Entry 7ELA (electron microscopy, 3.40 A resolution); this record covers chains C and A of the 3 polymer chains in the assembly.

# Chain C
Molecule: 3-'vRNA promoter
Sequence (19 nucleotides; row label = number of the first residue in the row):
     1 GCCUAGGAUCCACUGUGCG
Unresolved in the structure: 1-12

# Chain A
Protein: RNA-directed RNA polymerase L
From: Lassa mammarenavirus
Notes: EC 2.7.7.48, 3.1.-.-
Reference sequence: A0A097F4L1 (A0A097F4L1_9VIRU); residues 1-2218 here = UniProt positions 1-2218
Chain sequence (2218 residues; each row starts with the number of its first residue):
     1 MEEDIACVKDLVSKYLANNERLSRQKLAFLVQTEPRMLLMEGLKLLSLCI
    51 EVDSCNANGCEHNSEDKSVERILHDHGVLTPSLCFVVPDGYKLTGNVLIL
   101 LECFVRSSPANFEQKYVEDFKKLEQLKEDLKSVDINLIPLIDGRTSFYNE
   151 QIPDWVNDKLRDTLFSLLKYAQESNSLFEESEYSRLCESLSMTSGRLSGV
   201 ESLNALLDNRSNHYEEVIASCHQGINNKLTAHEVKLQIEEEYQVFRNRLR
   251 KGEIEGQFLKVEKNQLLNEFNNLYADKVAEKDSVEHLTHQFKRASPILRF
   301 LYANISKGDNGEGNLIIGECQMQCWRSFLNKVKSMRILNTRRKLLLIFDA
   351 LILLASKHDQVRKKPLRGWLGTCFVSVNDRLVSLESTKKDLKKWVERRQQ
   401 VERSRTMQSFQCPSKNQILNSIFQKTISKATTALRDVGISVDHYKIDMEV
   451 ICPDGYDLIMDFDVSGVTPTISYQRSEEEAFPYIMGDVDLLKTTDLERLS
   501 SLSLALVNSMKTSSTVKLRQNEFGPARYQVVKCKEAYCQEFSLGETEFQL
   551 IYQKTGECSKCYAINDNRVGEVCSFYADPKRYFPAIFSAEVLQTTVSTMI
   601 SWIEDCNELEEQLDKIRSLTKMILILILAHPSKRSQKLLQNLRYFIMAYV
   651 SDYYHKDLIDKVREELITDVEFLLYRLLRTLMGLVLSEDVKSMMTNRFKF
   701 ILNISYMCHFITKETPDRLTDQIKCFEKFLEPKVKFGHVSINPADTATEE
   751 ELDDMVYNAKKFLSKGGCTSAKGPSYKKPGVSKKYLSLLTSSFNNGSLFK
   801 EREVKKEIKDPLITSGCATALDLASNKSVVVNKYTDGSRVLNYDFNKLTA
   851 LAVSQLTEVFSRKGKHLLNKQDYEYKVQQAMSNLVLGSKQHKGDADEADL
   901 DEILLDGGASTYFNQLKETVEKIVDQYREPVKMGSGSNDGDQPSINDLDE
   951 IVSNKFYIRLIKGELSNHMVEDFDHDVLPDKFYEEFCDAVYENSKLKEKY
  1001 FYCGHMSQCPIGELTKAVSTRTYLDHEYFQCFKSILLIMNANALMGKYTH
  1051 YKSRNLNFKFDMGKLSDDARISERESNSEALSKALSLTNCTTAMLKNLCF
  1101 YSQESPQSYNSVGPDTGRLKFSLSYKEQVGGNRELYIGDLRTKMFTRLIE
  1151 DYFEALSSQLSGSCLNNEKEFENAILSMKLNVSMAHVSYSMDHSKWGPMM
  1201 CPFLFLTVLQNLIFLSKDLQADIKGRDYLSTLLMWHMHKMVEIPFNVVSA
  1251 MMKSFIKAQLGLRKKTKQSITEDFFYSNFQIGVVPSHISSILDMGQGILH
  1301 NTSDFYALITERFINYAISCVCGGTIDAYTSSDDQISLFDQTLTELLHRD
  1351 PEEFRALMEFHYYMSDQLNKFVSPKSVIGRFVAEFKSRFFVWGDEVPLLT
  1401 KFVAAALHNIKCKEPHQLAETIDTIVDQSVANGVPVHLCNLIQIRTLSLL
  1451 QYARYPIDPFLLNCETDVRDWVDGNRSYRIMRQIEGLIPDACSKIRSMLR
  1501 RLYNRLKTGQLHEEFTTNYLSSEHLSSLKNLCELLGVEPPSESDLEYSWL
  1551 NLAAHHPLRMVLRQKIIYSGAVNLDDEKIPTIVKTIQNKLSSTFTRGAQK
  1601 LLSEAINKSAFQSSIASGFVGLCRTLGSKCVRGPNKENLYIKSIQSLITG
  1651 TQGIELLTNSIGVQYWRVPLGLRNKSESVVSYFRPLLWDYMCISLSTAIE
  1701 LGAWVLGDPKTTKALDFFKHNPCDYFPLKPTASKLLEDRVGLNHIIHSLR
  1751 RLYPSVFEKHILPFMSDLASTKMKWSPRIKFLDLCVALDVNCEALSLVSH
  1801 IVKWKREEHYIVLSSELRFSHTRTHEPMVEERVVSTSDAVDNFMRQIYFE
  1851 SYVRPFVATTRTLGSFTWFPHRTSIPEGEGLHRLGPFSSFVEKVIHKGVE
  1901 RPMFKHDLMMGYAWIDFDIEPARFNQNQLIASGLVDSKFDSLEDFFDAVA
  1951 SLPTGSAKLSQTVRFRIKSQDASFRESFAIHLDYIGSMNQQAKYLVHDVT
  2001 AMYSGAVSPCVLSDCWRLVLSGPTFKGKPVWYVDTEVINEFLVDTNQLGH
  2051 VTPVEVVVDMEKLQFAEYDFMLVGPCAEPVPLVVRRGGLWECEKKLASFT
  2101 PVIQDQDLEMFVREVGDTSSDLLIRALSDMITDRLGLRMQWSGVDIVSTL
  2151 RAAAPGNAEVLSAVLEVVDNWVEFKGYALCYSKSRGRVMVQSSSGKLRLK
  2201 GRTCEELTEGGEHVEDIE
Unresolved in the structure: 194-200, 307-318, 403-411, 517-533, 801-1102, 1217-1222, 1262-1265, 1562-1578, 1589-1612, 1713-1720, 1763-1778, 1825-2218
Disulfide bonds: Cys1692-Cys1792
Ion coordination: Mn2+: Asp1192, Glu1384
From the paper describing this entry:
  - catalytic residues: Lys1195, Lys1375, Ser1387 (proposed by the authors, not directly observed)

# Chain C / chain A interface
Residue-residue contacts - 43 pairs, chain C then chain A:
  C13(C) - Arg336(A)  sugar contact
  U14(C) - Lys333(A)  sugar contact
  U14(C) - Ser334(A)  phosphate contact
  U14(C) - Ser513(A)  base contact
  U14(C) - Arg1624(A)  base contact
  G15(C) - Lys331(A)  salt bridge to the phosphate
  G15(C) - Lys333(A)  salt bridge to the phosphate
  G15(C) - Ser334(A)  hydrogen bond to the phosphate
  G15(C) - Asn378(A)  base contact
  G15(C) - Asp379(A)  hydrogen bond to the base
  G15(C) - Lys511(A)  base contact
  G15(C) - Thr512(A)  base contact
  G15(C) - Ser513(A)  hydrogen bond to the base
  G15(C) - Gln539(A)  base contact
  G15(C) - Cys1623(A)  sugar contact
  G15(C) - Arg1624(A)  sugar contact
  G15(C) - Gly1627(A)  sugar contact
  G15(C) - Ser1628(A)  sugar contact
  G15(C) - Tyr1640(A)  phosphate contact
  U16(C) - Ser327(A)  sugar contact
  U16(C) - Asn330(A)  hydrogen bond to the base
  U16(C) - Lys331(A)  salt bridge to the phosphate
  U16(C) - Lys333(A)  base contact
  U16(C) - Asn378(A)  base contact
  U16(C) - Asp379(A)  hydrogen bond to the base
  U16(C) - Arg1454(A)  sugar contact
  U16(C) - Lys1642(A)  salt bridge to the phosphate
  G17(C) - Gln323(A)  phosphate contact
  G17(C) - Ser327(A)  hydrogen bond to the phosphate
  G17(C) - Lys511(A)  base contact
  G17(C) - Gln1451(A)  sugar contact
  G17(C) - Tyr1452(A)  hydrogen bond to the sugar
  G17(C) - Arg1454(A)  salt bridge to the phosphate
  C18(C) - Ser501(A)  base contact
  C18(C) - Leu504(A)  base contact
  C18(C) - Ala505(A)  base contact
  C18(C) - Glu540(A)  base contact
  C18(C) - Phe541(A)  base contact
  C18(C) - Phe587(A)  sugar contact
  C18(C) - Tyr1452(A)  base contact
  G19(C) - Arg367(A)  base contact
  G19(C) - Ser542(A)  sugar contact
  G19(C) - Leu543(A)  hydrogen bond to the sugar
Also at the interface, not in a pair above, chain A (32 interface residues in all): Asn508

# Overview
The interface between chain C and chain A involves 7 residues on one side and 32 on the other, with 8 hydrogen
bonds and 5 salt bridges. Among the polar pairs are G15(C)-Asp379(A), G15(C)-Ser513(A) and U16(C)-Asn330(A).
Asp1192(A) and Glu1384(A) form the Mn2+ site. The paper reports catalytic residues Lys1195(A), Lys1375(A) and
Ser1387(A).
Chain C is 3-'vRNA promoter and chain A is RNA-directed RNA polymerase L (Lassa mammarenavirus); the
structure, Structure of Lassa virus polymerase in complex with 3'-vRNA and Z mutant (F36A), was determined by
electron microscopy (same publication as 7CKL, 7CKM, 7EL9, 7ELB and 7ELC).
